PDB entry 5ONI | X-ray diffraction, 2.00 A resolution | chain A

== Chain A ==
Name: Casein kinase II subunit alpha
From: Homo sapiens
Notes: EC 2.7.11.1; engineered mutation(s): C-terminal deletion from Ser336 to Gln391
UniProt: P68400 (CSK21_HUMAN); residues 1-391 here = UniProt positions 1-391
Amino-acid sequence (391 residues; numbered 1 to 391; the number before each row is that of its first residue):
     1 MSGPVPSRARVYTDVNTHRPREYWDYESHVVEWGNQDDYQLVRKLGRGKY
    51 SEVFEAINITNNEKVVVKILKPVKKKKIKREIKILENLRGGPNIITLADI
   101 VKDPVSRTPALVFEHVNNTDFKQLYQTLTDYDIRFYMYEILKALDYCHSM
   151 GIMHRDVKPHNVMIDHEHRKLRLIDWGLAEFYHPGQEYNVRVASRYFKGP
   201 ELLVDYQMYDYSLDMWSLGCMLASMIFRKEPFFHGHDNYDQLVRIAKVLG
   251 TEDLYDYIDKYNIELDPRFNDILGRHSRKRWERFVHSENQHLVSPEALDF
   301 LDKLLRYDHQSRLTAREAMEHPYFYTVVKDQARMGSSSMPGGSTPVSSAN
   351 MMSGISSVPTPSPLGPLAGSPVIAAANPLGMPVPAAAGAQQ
Not modelled in the structure: 1, 336-391
Metal / ion sites: Na+: N161, D175
Residues lining bound ligands: 9YE (4-(3-methylbut-2-enoxy)-5-propan-2-yl-7,8-dihydro-6H-indeno[1,2-b]indole-9,10-dione): L45, G46, R47, G48, S51, V53, V66, K68, I95, F113, E114, V116, N117, N118, H160, M163, I174, D175
Curated features (UniProtKB/Swiss-Prot):
  - region: Q36 to L41 (Interaction with beta subunit)
  - active site: D156 (Proton acceptor)
  - binding site (ATP): L45 to V53, K68
  - modified residue: T344 (Phosphothreonine), T360 (Phosphothreonine), S362 (Phosphoserine), S370 (Phosphoserine)
  - natural variant: R47 (R47Q: In OCNDS), Y50 (Y50S: In OCNDS), D175 (D175G: In OCNDS), K198 (K198R: In OCNDS)
Reported in the primary citation:
  - binding site for 9YE: L45, V53, V66, K68, E81, I95, F113, V116, N118, M163, I174, D175

== Summary ==
Chain A binds compound 9YE. N161 and D175 form the Na+ site. UniProt lists active-site residue D156 and 10
ATP-binding residues. From the paper: a binding site for 9YE at L45, V53 and V66 among others.
Chain A is Casein kinase II subunit alpha (Homo sapiens); the structure, Low-salt structure of protein kinase
CK2 catalytic subunit (isoform CK2ALPHA) in complex with the indenoindole-type inhibitor ..., was determined
by X-ray diffraction together with 5OMY and 5OOI from the same study.
